PDB entry 2WOJ | X-ray diffraction, 1.99 A resolution | chains C and D

# Chain C (and D)
Molecule: Atpase GET3
Organism: Saccharomyces cerevisiae
Notes: EC 3.6.3.16; chain D of this document is another copy of the same molecule, construct and numbering; everything in this record applies to it too
UniProtKB: Q12154 (GET3_YEAST); residues 1-354 here = UniProt positions 1-354
Chain sequence (354 residues; each row starts with the number of its first residue):
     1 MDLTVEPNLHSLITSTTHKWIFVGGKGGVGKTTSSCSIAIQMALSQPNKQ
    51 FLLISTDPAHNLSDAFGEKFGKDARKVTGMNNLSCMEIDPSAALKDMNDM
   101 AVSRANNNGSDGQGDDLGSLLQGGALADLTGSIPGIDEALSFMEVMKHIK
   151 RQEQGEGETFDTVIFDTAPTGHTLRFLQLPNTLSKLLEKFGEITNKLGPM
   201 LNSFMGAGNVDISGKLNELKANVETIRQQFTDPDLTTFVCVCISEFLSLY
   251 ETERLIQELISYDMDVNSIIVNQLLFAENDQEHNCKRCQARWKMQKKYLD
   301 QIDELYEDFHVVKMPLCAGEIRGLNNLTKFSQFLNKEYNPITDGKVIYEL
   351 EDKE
Not modelled in the structure: 1-4, 100-125, 153-158, 189-212, 278-284, 352-354 (chain D: 1-4, 105-117, 152-159, 192-211, 282-284, 353-354)
Bound ions: Mg2+: Thr32 (together with ADP, tetrafluoroaluminate); Zn2+: Cys285, Cys288 (shared with Cys285(D), Cys288(D) of chain D)
Residues lining bound ligands:
  - ADP (adenosine-5'-diphosphate), molecule 1: Lys26, Gly27, Gly28, Val29, Gly30, Lys31, Thr32, Thr33, Asn272, Gln273, Pro315, Leu316, Cys317, Gly319, Glu320, Ile321, Phe330
  - ADP, molecule 2: Lys26, Glu245, Leu247, Arg291
UniProt features mapped onto this chain:
  - active site: Asp57
  - binding site (ATP): Lys26 to Thr33, Glu245, Asn272, Pro315 to Arg322
  - binding site (Zn(2+)): Cys285, Cys288
  - mutagenesis: Gly30 (G30R: Abolishes ATPase activity, leading to secretion of resident ER proteins), Asp57 (D57N: Abolishes ATP hydrolysis), Cys285 (C285S: Prevents dimerization; when associated with S-288), Cys288 (C288S: Prevents dimerization; when associated with S-285)
Reported in the primary citation:
  - mutagenesis - M200D/M205D, C285S/C288S: decreased growth
  - mutagenesis - C285S/C288S: decreased binding to TA substrate
  - specificity-determining residues: Lys147, Lys150, Lys215 (proposed by the authors, not directly observed)
  - binding site for ADP: Lys26, Gly28 to Thr33
  - binding site for tetrafluoroaluminate: Lys26, Gly28 to Thr33
  - catalytic residues: Asp57
  - mutagenesis - D57N: decreased catalytic activity on ATP
  - mutagenesis - D57N: abolished growth in response to hygromycin B
  - catalytic residues: Lys26 (proposed by the authors, not directly observed)

# How chain C and chain D interact
Contacting residue pairs (104; chain C residue first):
  Lys26(C) - Asn61(D)
  Gly27(C) - Gly27(D)
  Gly27(C) - Gly28(D)
  Gly28(C) - Gly27(D)
  Gly28(C) - Gly28(D)
  Pro58(C) - Gly171(D)
  Pro58(C) - His172(D)
  Ala59(C) - Gly171(D)
  Ala59(C) - Glu251(D)
  His60(C) - Arg254(D)
  Asn61(C) - Lys26(D)
  Asn61(C) - Leu247(D)
  Asn61(C) - Glu251(D)  hydrogen bond
  Asn61(C) - Arg254(D)
  Asp64(C) - Leu247(D)
  Asp64(C) - Arg254(D)  salt bridge
  Pro90(C) - Arg175(D)
  Leu129(C) - Thr182(D)
  Leu129(C) - Lys185(D)
  Leu129(C) - Leu186(D)  hydrophobic
  Gly131(C) - Arg175(D)
  Ser132(C) - Arg175(D)
  Ser132(C) - Gln178(D)  hydrogen bond
  Ser132(C) - Thr182(D)  hydrogen bond
  Pro134(C) - Pro134(D)
  Pro134(C) - Gly135(D)
  Pro134(C) - Glu138(D)
  Pro134(C) - Arg175(D)
  Pro134(C) - Leu179(D)
  Gly135(C) - Pro134(D)
  Gly135(C) - Gly135(D)
  Asp137(C) - Arg175(D)  salt bridge
  Glu138(C) - Pro134(D)
  Glu138(C) - His172(D)  salt bridge
  Ala168(C) - His172(D)
  Pro169(C) - Pro169(D)  hydrophobic
  Thr170(C) - Ala59(D)
  Gly171(C) - Pro58(D)
  Gly171(C) - Ala59(D)
  His172(C) - Pro58(D)
  His172(C) - Glu138(D)  salt bridge
  His172(C) - Ala168(D)
  His172(C) - His172(D)  hydrogen bond
  Arg175(C) - Pro90(D)
  Arg175(C) - Gly131(D)
  Arg175(C) - Ser132(D)
  Arg175(C) - Pro134(D)
  Arg175(C) - Ile136(D)
  Arg175(C) - Asp137(D)  salt bridge
  Gln178(C) - Ser132(D)
  Leu179(C) - Pro134(D)
  Thr182(C) - Ser132(D)
  Thr182(C) - Ile133(D)
  Lys185(C) - Asp128(D)  salt bridge
  Leu186(C) - Leu129(D)
  Glu245(C) - Glu320(D)
  Phe246(C) - Asp64(D)
  Phe246(C) - Glu320(D)  hydrogen bond (backbone-side chain)
  Phe246(C) - Arg322(D)
  Leu247(C) - Asn61(D)
  Leu247(C) - Asp64(D)
  Leu247(C) - Arg322(D)
  Glu251(C) - Ala59(D)
  Glu251(C) - Asn61(D)  hydrogen bond
  Arg254(C) - His60(D)
  Arg254(C) - Asn61(D)
  Arg254(C) - Asp64(D)  salt bridge
  Leu275(C) - Arg287(D)  hydrogen bond (backbone-side chain)
  Cys285(C) - Cys285(D)  hydrophobic
  Cys285(C) - Cys288(D)  hydrophobic
  Lys286(C) - Lys345(D)
  Lys286(C) - Tyr348(D)
  Arg287(C) - Leu275(D)  hydrogen bond (side chain-backbone)
  Arg287(C) - Cys288(D)  hydrogen bond
  Arg287(C) - Leu316(D)
  Arg287(C) - Ile347(D)
  Arg287(C) - Tyr348(D)  hydrogen bond (backbone-side chain)
  Cys288(C) - Cys285(D)  hydrophobic
  Cys288(C) - Cys288(D)  hydrogen bond
  Ala290(C) - Ala318(D)
  Arg291(C) - Leu316(D)
  Arg291(C) - Cys317(D)  hydrogen bond (side chain-backbone)
  Arg291(C) - Ala318(D)
  Arg291(C) - Gly319(D)
  Met294(C) - Glu320(D)  hydrogen bond (side chain-backbone)
  Tyr298(C) - Glu320(D)  hydrogen bond
  Leu316(C) - Arg287(D)  hydrogen bond (backbone-side chain)
  Leu316(C) - Arg291(D)
  Cys317(C) - Arg291(D)  hydrogen bond (backbone-side chain)
  Ala318(C) - Ala290(D)
  Ala318(C) - Arg291(D)
  Gly319(C) - Arg291(D)
  Gly319(C) - Met294(D)
  Glu320(C) - Glu245(D)
  Glu320(C) - Phe246(D)  hydrogen bond (side chain-backbone)
  Glu320(C) - Met294(D)  hydrogen bond (backbone-side chain)
  Glu320(C) - Tyr298(D)  hydrogen bond
  Arg322(C) - Phe246(D)
  Arg322(C) - Leu247(D)
  Ile347(C) - Arg287(D)
  Tyr348(C) - Lys286(D)
  Tyr348(C) - Arg287(D)
  Glu351(C) - Ala290(D)
  Glu351(C) - Lys293(D)
Interface residues without a listed pair, chain C (56 interface residues in all): Ala65, Ile133, Ile136, Tyr250, Leu274, Lys297
Interface residues without a listed pair, chain D (58 interface residues in all): Ala65, Thr170, Tyr250, Lys297, Asp352

# In short
56 residues of chain C and 58 residues of chain D are in contact; the contacts include 19 hydrogen bonds and 7
salt bridges. Polar contacts include Asp64(C)-Arg254(D), Asp137(C)-Arg175(D) and Glu138(C)-His172(D). Ligands
of chain C: ADP. The paper reports catalytic residues Asp57(C) and Lys26(C); M200D/M205D and C285S/C288S of
chain C reduce growth.
Both chains are Atpase GET3 (Saccharomyces cerevisiae). Entry 2WOJ (ADP-AlF4 complex of S. cerevisiae GET3)
was determined by X-ray diffraction together with 2WOO from the same study.
